PDB entry 5ULO | X-ray diffraction, 2.14 A resolution | chains A and C of the 4 polymer chains in the assembly

Chain A:
Name: 14-3-3 protein zeta/delta
From: Homo sapiens
UniProtKB: P63104 (1433Z_HUMAN); residues 1-245 here = UniProt positions 1-245
Chain sequence (246 residues; each row starts with the number of its first residue; numbering starts at 0):
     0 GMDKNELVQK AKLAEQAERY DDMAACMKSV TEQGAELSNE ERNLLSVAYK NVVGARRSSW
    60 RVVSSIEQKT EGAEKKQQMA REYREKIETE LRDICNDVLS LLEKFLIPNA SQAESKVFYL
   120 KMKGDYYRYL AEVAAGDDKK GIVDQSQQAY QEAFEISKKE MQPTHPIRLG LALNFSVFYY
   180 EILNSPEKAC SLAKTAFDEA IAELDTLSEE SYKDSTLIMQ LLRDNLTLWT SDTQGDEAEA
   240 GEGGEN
Unresolved in the structure: 0, 69-71, 135, 230-245
Differences from the reference sequence: expression tag (0)

Chain C:
Name: TBC1 domain family member 7 peptide
UniProtKB: Q5SZL8 (Q5SZL8_HUMAN); residues 115-126 here = UniProt positions 115-126
Chain sequence (14 residues; each row starts with the number of its first residue):
   114 XESGKLPRSP SFPX
Unresolved in the structure: 114-121
Differences from the reference sequence: acetylation (114); amidation (127)
Modified / non-standard residues: ACE (acetyl group) at position 114; Ser-124 (phosphoserine; SEP); NH2 (amino group) at position 127

Chain A / chain C interface:
Residue-residue contacts (22):
  Ser-45(A) with Pro-126(C)
  Lys-49(A) with Pro-126(C); NH2_127(C)
  Arg-56(A) with Ser-124(C)
  Lys-120(A) with Phe-125(C), hydrogen bond (side chain-backbone); Pro-126(C)
  Arg-127(A) with Ser-124(C)
  Tyr-128(A) with Ser-124(C)
  Leu-172(A) with Ser-124(C); Phe-125(C), hydrophobic
  Asn-173(A) with Ser-124(C); Phe-125(C), hydrogen bond (side chain-backbone)
  Val-176(A) with Ser-122(C); Pro-123(C)
  Tyr-179(A) with Ser-122(C)
  Glu-180(A) with Ser-122(C), hydrogen bond
  Asp-213(A) with Phe-125(C)
  Leu-216(A) with Phe-125(C), hydrophobic
  Ile-217(A) with Phe-125(C), hydrophobic
  Leu-220(A) with Phe-125(C), hydrophobic
  Asn-224(A) with Pro-123(C), hydrogen bond (side chain-backbone)
  Trp-228(A) with Ser-122(C), hydrogen bond
Also at the interface, not in a pair above, chain A (18 interface residues in all): Gly-169

In short:
18 residues of chain A and 6 residues of chain C are in contact; the contacts include 5 hydrogen bonds. Among
the polar pairs are Lys-120(A)/Phe-125(C), Asn-173(A)/Phe-125(C) and Glu-180(A)/Ser-122(C).
Here chain A is 14-3-3 protein zeta/delta (Homo sapiens) and chain C is TBC1 domain family member 7 peptide.
Entry 5ULO (Crystal Structure of 14-3-3 zeta in Complex with a Serine 124-phosphorylated TBC1D7 peptide) was
determined by X-ray diffraction.
